Entry 7OUF (electron microscopy, 3.00 A resolution); this record covers chains B and H of the 10 polymer chains in the assembly.

== Chain B ==
Protein: Integrase
Organism: Simian T-lymphotropic virus 1
Reference sequence: Q4QY51 (Q4QY51_9STL1); residues -2 to 297 here correspond to UniProt positions 597-896 (UniProt number = residue number + 599)
Amino-acid sequence (301 residues; numbered -3 to 297; the number before each row is that of its first residue; numbers below 1 keep their minus sign (Gly-3 is residue -3)):
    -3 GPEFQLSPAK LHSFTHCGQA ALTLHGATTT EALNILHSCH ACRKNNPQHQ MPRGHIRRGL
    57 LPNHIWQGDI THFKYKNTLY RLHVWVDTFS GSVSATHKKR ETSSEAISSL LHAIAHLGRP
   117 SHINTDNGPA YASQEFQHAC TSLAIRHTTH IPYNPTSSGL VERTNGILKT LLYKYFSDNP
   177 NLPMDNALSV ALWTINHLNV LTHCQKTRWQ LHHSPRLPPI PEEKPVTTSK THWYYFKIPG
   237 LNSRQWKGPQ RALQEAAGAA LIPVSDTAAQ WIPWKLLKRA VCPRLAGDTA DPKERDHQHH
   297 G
Not modelled in the structure: -3 to 2, 281-297
Construct notes: expression tag (-3, -1 to 0); engineered mutation Glu219 (Ala818 in Q4QY51)
Metal / ion sites: Zn2+: His8, His12, Cys35, Cys38; Mg2+ site 1: Asp65, Asp122; Mg2+ site 2: Asp65, Glu158 (together with 1L0)
Ligand contacts: 1L0: Asp65, Ile66, Asp122, Asn123, Pro148, Tyr149, Pro151, Thr152, Ser154, Glu158, Asn161
From the paper describing this entry:
  - Mg2+ coordination: Asp65, Asp122, Glu158
  - mutagenesis - P214D, A219E: increased binding to Isoform 3 of PC4 and SFRS1-interacting protein, Isoform Gamma-1 of Serine/threonine-protein phosphatase 2A 56 kDa regulatory subunit gamma isoform

== Chain H ==
Molecule: 28-nt DNA strand
Sequence (28 nucleotides; numbered -7 to 20; the number before each row is that of its first residue; numbers below 1 keep their minus sign (DT-7 is residue -7)):
    -7 TCTCTCCGGG AGAGAAGCGC CAAACACA
Not modelled in the structure: -7 to 1

== Interface between chain B and chain H ==
Residue-residue contacts - 5 pairs, chain B then chain H:
  Thr67(B) - DA20(H)  hydrogen bond to the phosphate
  Glu158(B) - DC19(H)  sugar contact
  Arg159(B) - DC19(H)  base contact
  Gly162(B) - DC19(H)  sugar contact
  Lys165(B) - DA20(H)  salt bridge to the phosphate
Other interface residues (no listed pair), chain B (8 interface residues in all): His68, Asn161, Gln201
Other interface residues (no listed pair), chain H (4 interface residues in all): DC12, DA18

== Summary ==
8 residues of chain B and 4 residues of chain H are in contact, with 1 hydrogen bond and 1 salt bridge. Among
the polar pairs are Thr67(B)-DA20(H) and Lys165(B)-DA20(H). The paper reports that P214D and A219E of chain B
increase binding to Isoform 3 of PC4 and SFRS1-interacting protein, Isoform Gamma-1 of
Serine/threonine-protein phosphatase 2A 56 kDa regulatory subunit gamma isoform; Mg2+ coordination by
Asp65(B), Asp122(B) and Glu158(B).
Here chain B is Integrase (Simian T-lymphotropic virus 1) and chain H is a 28-nt DNA strand. Entry 7OUF
(Structure of the STLV intasome:B56 complex bound to the strand-transfer inhibitor XZ450) was determined by
electron microscopy, deposited together with 7OUG and 7OUH.
